8SR5 - chains B and C of the 9 polymer chains in the assembly; structure by electron microscopy, 3.22 A resolution.

# Chain B
Molecule: Particulate methane monooxygenase beta subunit
Source organism: Methylococcus capsulatus
Notes: EC 1.14.18.3
UniProtKB: Q607G3 (PMOA_METCA); residues 1-247 here = UniProt positions 1-247
Amino-acid sequence (247 residues; row label = number of the first residue in the row):
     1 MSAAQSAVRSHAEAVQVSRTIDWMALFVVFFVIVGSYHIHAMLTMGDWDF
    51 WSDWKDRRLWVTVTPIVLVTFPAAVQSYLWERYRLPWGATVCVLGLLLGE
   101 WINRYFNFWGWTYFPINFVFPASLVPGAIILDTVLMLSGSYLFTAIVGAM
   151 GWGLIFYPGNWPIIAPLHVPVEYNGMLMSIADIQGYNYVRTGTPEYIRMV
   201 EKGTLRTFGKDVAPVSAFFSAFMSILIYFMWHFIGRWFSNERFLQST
Not modelled in the structure: 1-6

# Chain C
Molecule: Ammonia monooxygenase/methane monooxygenase, subunit C family protein
Source organism: Methylococcus capsulatus
UniProtKB: Q603F1 (Q603F1_METCA); residues 30-289 here correspond to UniProt positions 1-260 (UniProt number = residue number - 29)
Amino-acid sequence (260 residues; numbered 30 to 289; the number before each row is that of its first residue):
    30 MAATTIGGAAAAEAPLLDKKWLTFALAIYTVFYLWVRWYEGVYGWSAGLD
    80 SFAPEFETYWMNFLYTEIVLEIVTASILWGYLWKTRDRNLAALTPREELR
   130 RNFTHLVWLVAYAWAIYWGASYFTEQDGTWHQTIVRDTDFTPSHIIEFYL
   180 SYPIYIITGFAAFIYAKTRLPFFAKGISLPYLVLVVGPFMILPNVGLNEW
   230 GHTFWFMEELFVAPLHYGFVIFGWLALAVMGTLTQTFYSFAQGGLGQSLC
   280 EAVDEGLIAK
Not modelled in the structure: 30-44, 54-97, 160-178, 221-246, 281-289

# How chain B and chain C interact
Residue-residue contacts (93):
  Ala7(B) with Pro124(C), hydrophobic; Arg125(C)
  Val8(B) with Gly275(C)
  Arg9(B) with Arg125(C)
  His11(B) with Ser277(C), hydrogen bond
  Val15(B) with Ser277(C)
  Val17(B) with Phe132(C), hydrophobic
  Ile21(B) with Phe132(C), hydrophobic; Phe269(C), hydrophobic
  Met24(B) with Leu135(C); Val136(C); Val139(C), hydrophobic
  Ala25(B) with Leu262(C), hydrophobic; Phe266(C), hydrophobic
  Phe27(B) with Val139(C), hydrophobic
  Val28(B) with Leu138(C); Ala142(C); Leu262(C), hydrophobic
  Val29(B) with Leu262(C), hydrophobic
  Phe31(B) with Ala142(C); Trp143(C), hydrophobic
  Val32(B) with Ala142(C), hydrophobic; Ala255(C); Val258(C), hydrophobic
  Ile33(B) with Leu256(C), hydrophobic
  Val34(B) with Tyr146(C), hydrophobic
  Gly35(B) with Ala149(C)
  Ser36(B) with Gly252(C); Ala255(C)
  His38(B) with Ala149(C); Ser150(C), hydrogen bond (side chain-backbone); Glu154(C), salt bridge
  Ile39(B) with Ala149(C); Thr153(C)
  His40(B) with Val249(C); Trp253(C), hydrogen bond
  Met42(B) with Glu154(C)
  Leu43(B) with Phe248(C), hydrophobic; Val249(C)
  Thr44(B) with Val249(C)
  Phe50(B) with Glu154(C)
  Phe71(B) with Gly252(C); Trp253(C); Leu256(C), hydrophobic
  Ala74(B) with Leu256(C), hydrophobic
  Val75(B) with Leu256(C), hydrophobic
  Tyr78(B) with Met259(C), hydrogen bond (side chain-backbone); Leu262(C); Thr263(C), hydrogen bond (side chain-backbone)
  Arg82(B) with Thr263(C); Tyr267(C), hydrogen bond
  Tyr83(B) with Thr263(C); Phe266(C)
  Ile102(B) with Tyr146(C)
  Asn103(B) with Ser150(C); Glu154(C), hydrogen bond
  Arg104(B) with Glu154(C), salt bridge
  Phe106(B) with Tyr151(C)
  Asn107(B) with Gln155(C), hydrogen bond; Thr158(C), hydrogen bond
  Phe108(B) with Glu154(C); Thr158(C)
  Trp111(B) with Gln155(C)
  Trp231(B) with Trp253(C), hydrophobic; Leu256(C), hydrophobic
  Gly235(B) with Met259(C)
  Phe238(B) with Val212(C), hydrophobic; Trp253(C); Leu254(C), hydrophobic; Leu256(C), hydrophobic; Ala257(C); Met259(C), hydrophobic; Gly260(C)
  Asn240(B) with Leu208(C); Pro209(C); Gly260(C)
  Glu241(B) with Thr263(C), hydrogen bond; Gln264(C), hydrogen bond (backbone-side chain); Tyr267(C)
  Arg242(B) with Ser207(C); Leu208(C), hydrogen bond (backbone-backbone); Pro209(C); Gln264(C)
  Phe243(B) with Phe201(C); Gly205(C); Ile206(C); Ser207(C); Gln264(C)
  Leu244(B) with Gly205(C); Ile206(C), hydrogen bond (backbone-backbone); Leu208(C), hydrophobic
  Thr247(B) with Ile206(C); Leu211(C)
Interface residues without a listed pair, chain B (54 interface residues in all): Ala14, Ser18, Leu98, Gly99, Trp237, Ser239, Gln245
Interface residues without a listed pair, chain C (52 interface residues in all): Leu46, Leu51, Leu128, Ile145, Phe202, Gly272, Gln276, Leu278

# Overview
Chain B and chain C form an interface of 54 and 52 residues respectively, with 13 hydrogen bonds and 2 salt
bridges. Polar pairs include His38(B)-Glu154(C), Arg104(B)-Glu154(C) and His11(B)-Ser277(C).
Here chain B is Particulate methane monooxygenase beta subunit and chain C is Ammonia monooxygenase/methane
monooxygenase, subunit C family protein, both from Methylococcus capsulatus. Entry 8SR5 (particulate methane
monooxygenase potassium cyanide treated) was determined by electron microscopy (same publication as 8SQW,
8SR1, 8SR2, 8SR4 and 8OYI).
